5F5P - chains A and C of the 4 polymer chains in the assembly; structure by X-ray diffraction, 3.57 A resolution.

== Chain A ==
Protein: Protein Shroom2
Source organism: Homo sapiens
UniProt: Q13796 (SHRM2_HUMAN); residue numbers follow UniProt; this construct covers 1427-1610
Chain sequence (217 residues; numbered 1421 to 1637; the number before each row is that of its first residue):
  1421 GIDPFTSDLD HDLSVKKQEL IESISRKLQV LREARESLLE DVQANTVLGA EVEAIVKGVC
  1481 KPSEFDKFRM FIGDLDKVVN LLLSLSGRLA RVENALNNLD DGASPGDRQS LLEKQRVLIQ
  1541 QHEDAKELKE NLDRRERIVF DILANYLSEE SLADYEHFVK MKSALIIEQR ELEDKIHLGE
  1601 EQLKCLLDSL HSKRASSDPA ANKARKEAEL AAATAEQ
Unresolved in the structure: 1421-1428, 1610-1637
Differences from the reference sequence: expression tag (1421-1426, 1611-1637)
What the authors report for this chain:
  - mutagenesis - K1487A, L1501A, L1548A: unchanged expression
  - mutagenesis - K1487A, L1501A, L1548A: abolished localization to Rock
  - mutagenesis - L1501A (1.6-fold): decreased catalytic activity on Rock

== Chain C ==
Protein: Rho-associated protein kinase 1
Source organism: Homo sapiens
Notes: EC 2.7.11.1
UniProt: Q13464 (ROCK1_HUMAN); residues 834-913 here = UniProt positions 834-913
Chain sequence (86 residues; numbered 828 to 913; the number before each row is that of its first residue):
   828 GIDPFTGNEG QMRELQDQLE AEQYFSTLYK TQVKELKEEI EEKNRENLKK IQELQNEKET
   888 LATQLDLAET KAESEQLARG LLEEQY
Unresolved in the structure: 828-836, 892-913
Differences from the reference sequence: expression tag (828-833)
What the authors report for this chain:
  - mutagenesis - Y851A, Q859A, E862A: unchanged binding to Protein Shroom2 (chain A)

== How chain A and chain C interact ==
Pairs across the interface (28):
  Lys-1487(A) / Glu-862(C)  salt bridge
  Met-1490(A) / Thr-858(C)
  Met-1490(A) / Glu-862(C)
  Asp-1494(A) / Leu-855(C)
  Asp-1494(A) / Thr-858(C)
  Val-1498(A) / Leu-855(C)  hydrophobic
  Asn-1500(A) / Tyr-851(C)
  Leu-1501(A) / Tyr-851(C)  hydrophobic
  Leu-1501(A) / Phe-852(C)  hydrophobic
  Leu-1501(A) / Leu-855(C)  hydrophobic
  Ser-1504(A) / Asp-844(C)  hydrogen bond
  Arg-1508(A) / Glu-841(C)
  Arg-1508(A) / Asp-844(C)  salt bridge
  Arg-1508(A) / Gln-845(C)
  Arg-1508(A) / Ala-848(C)
  Arg-1511(A) / Glu-841(C)
  Arg-1511(A) / Asp-844(C)  salt bridge
  Lys-1534(A) / Glu-841(C)  salt bridge
  Gln-1541(A) / Glu-849(C)  hydrogen bond
  Gln-1541(A) / Phe-852(C)
  Asp-1544(A) / Phe-852(C)
  Asp-1544(A) / Tyr-856(C)
  Leu-1548(A) / Leu-855(C)  hydrophobic
  Leu-1548(A) / Tyr-856(C)  hydrophobic
  Leu-1548(A) / Gln-859(C)
  Asn-1551(A) / Gln-859(C)  hydrogen bond
  Arg-1555(A) / Thr-858(C)
  Arg-1555(A) / Glu-862(C)  salt bridge
Also at the interface, not in a pair above, chain A (17 interface residues in all): Lys-1497, Ala-1545
Also at the interface, not in a pair above, chain C (14 interface residues in all): Glu-847, Thr-854
Interface features reported in the paper:
  - specific contacts: Lys-1487(A)/Glu-862(C), Asn-1551(A)/Gln-859(C) (hydrogen bond)
  - interface residues, chain A: Leu-1501(A), Arg-1508(A), Leu-1548(A)
  - hot spots on chain A (mutagenesis) - L1501A, L1548A: abolished binding to Rho-associated protein kinase 1 (chain C)
  - hot spots on chain C (mutagenesis) - F852A, L855A: abolished binding to Protein Shroom2 (chain A)

== In short ==
Chain A and chain C form an interface of 17 and 14 residues respectively, with 3 hydrogen bonds and 5 salt
bridges. Polar contacts include Lys-1487(A)/Glu-862(C), Arg-1508(A)/Asp-844(C) and Arg-1511(A)/Asp-844(C). The
authors report a contact between Lys-1487(A) and Glu-862(C); a hydrogen bond between Asn-1551(A) and
Gln-859(C). The paper reports that K1487A, L1501A and L1548A of chain A abolish localization to Rock;
interface residues Leu-1501(A), Arg-1508(A) and Leu-1548(A); 8 substitutions were tested in all.
Chain A is Protein Shroom2 and chain C is Rho-associated protein kinase 1, both from Homo sapiens; the
structure, Molecular Basis for Shroom2 Recognition by Rock1, was determined by X-ray diffraction (same
publication as 5F4Y).
